8EKJ - chains D and F of the 3 polymer chains in the assembly; structure by X-ray diffraction, 1.54 A resolution.

== Chain D ==
Molecule: 16-nt DNA strand
Sequence (16 nucleotides; each row starts with the number of its first residue):
    17 TCCCACTTCC ATTTAT

== Chain F ==
Protein: Transcription factor PU.1
Organism: Homo sapiens
Notes: fragment: ETS-Domain
UniProtKB: P17947 (SPI1_HUMAN); residues 165-270 here = UniProt positions 165-270
Chain sequence (106 residues; each row starts with the number of its first residue):
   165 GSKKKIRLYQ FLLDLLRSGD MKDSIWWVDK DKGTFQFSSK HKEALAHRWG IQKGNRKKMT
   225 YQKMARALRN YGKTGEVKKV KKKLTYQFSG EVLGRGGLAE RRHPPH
Not modelled in the structure: 165-168, 260-270
UniProt features mapped onto this chain:
  - DNA-binding region: Ile170 to Ser253 (ETS)
  - binding site (DNA): Lys217, Arg230, Arg233, Lys243
  - natural variant: His211 (H211P: In AGM10), Val241 (V241G: In AGM10)
What the authors report for this chain:
  - conformationally variable residues (side-chain flip): Arg233

== Chain D / chain F interface ==
Pairs across the interface (19; chain D residue first):
  DA21(D) - Arg171(F)  salt bridge to the phosphate
  DC22(D) - Arg171(F)  salt bridge to the phosphate
  DC22(D) - Leu172(F)  hydrogen bond to the phosphate
  DC22(D) - Lys217(F)  hydrogen bond to the phosphate
  DC22(D) - Tyr235(F)  hydrogen bond to the phosphate
  DT23(D) - Trp213(F)  hydrogen bond to the phosphate
  DT23(D) - Lys217(F)  salt bridge to the phosphate
  DT23(D) - Asn219(F)  hydrogen bond to the phosphate
  DT23(D) - Met223(F)  phosphate contact
  DT23(D) - Ala231(F)  base contact
  DT23(D) - Asn234(F)  base contact
  DT24(D) - Asn219(F)  phosphate contact
  DT24(D) - Arg220(F)  phosphate contact
  DT24(D) - Lys221(F)  hydrogen bond to the phosphate
  DT24(D) - Met223(F)  phosphate contact
  DT24(D) - Lys227(F)  salt bridge to the phosphate
  DT24(D) - Arg230(F)  base contact
  DC25(D) - Lys221(F)  salt bridge to the phosphate
  DC26(D) - Gln226(F)  base contact
Also at the interface, not in a pair above, chain D (7 interface residues in all): DA27
Also at the interface, not in a pair above, chain F (16 interface residues in all): Ile170, Lys222

== Summary ==
The interface between chain D and chain F involves 7 residues on one side and 16 on the other, with 6 hydrogen
bonds and 5 salt bridges. Polar pairs include DC22(D)-Leu172(F), DC22(D)-Lys217(F) and DC22(D)-Tyr235(F).
Curated annotation (UniProt) lists a DNA-binding region and 4 DNA-binding residues on chain F. From the paper:
conformational variability at Arg233(F).
Chain D is a 16-nt DNA strand and chain F is Transcription factor PU.1 (Homo sapiens); the structure, Human
PU.1 ETS-Domain (165-270) Bound to d(AATAAATGGAAGTGGG), was determined by X-ray diffraction together with
8E3K, 8E3R, 8E4H, 8E5Y, 8EBH, 8EE9 and 14 further entries from the same study.
